4G4S - chains F and G of the 16 polymer chains in the assembly; structure by X-ray diffraction, 2.49 A resolution.

[Chain F]
Protein: Proteasome component PRE5
Organism: Saccharomyces cerevisiae
Notes: EC 3.4.25.1
UniProtKB: P40302 (PSA1_YEAST); residue numbers follow UniProt; this construct covers 1-234
Amino-acid sequence (235 residues; row label = number of the first residue in the row; numbering starts at 0):
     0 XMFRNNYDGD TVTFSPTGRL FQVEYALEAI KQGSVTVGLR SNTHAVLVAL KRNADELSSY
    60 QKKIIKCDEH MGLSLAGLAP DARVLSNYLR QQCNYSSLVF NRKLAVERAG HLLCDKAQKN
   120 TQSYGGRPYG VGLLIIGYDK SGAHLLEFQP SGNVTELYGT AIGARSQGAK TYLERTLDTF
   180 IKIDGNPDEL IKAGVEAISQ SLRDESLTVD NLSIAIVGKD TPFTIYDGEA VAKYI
Differences from the reference sequence: acetylation (0)
Modified / non-standard residues: ACE (acetyl group) at position 0
UniProt features mapped onto this chain:
  - modified residue: S14 (Phosphoserine)
  - cross-link: K191 (Glycyl lysine isopeptide (Lys-Gly) (interchain with G-Cter in ubiquitin))

[Chain G]
Protein: Proteasome component C1
Organism: Saccharomyces cerevisiae
Notes: EC 3.4.25.1
UniProtKB: P21242 (PSA3_YEAST); residues 1-288 here = UniProt positions 1-288
Amino-acid sequence (288 residues; each row starts with the number of its first residue):
     1 MTSIGTGYDL SNSVFSPDGR NFQVEYAVKA VENGTTSIGI KCNDGVVFAV EKLITSKLLV
    61 PQKNVKIQVV DRHIGCVYSG LIPDGRHLVN RGREEAASFK KLYKTPIPIP AFADRLGQYV
   121 QAHTLYNSVR PFGVSTIFGG VDKNGAHLYM LEPSGSYWGY KGAATGKGRQ SAKAELEKLV
   181 DHHPEGLSAR EAVKQAAKII YLAHEDNKEK DFELEISWCS LSETNGLHKF VKGDLLQEAI
   241 DFAQKEINGD DDEDEDDSDN VMSSDDENAP VATNANATTD QEGDIHLE
Not modelled in the structure: 247-288
UniProt features mapped onto this chain:
  - modified residue: T2 (N-acetylthreonine)

[Chain F / chain G interface]
Contacting residue pairs - 65 pairs, chain F then chain G:
  N5(F) with L10(G)
  Y6(F) with I4(G); D9(G), hydrogen bond; L10(G), hydrophobic
  T10(F) with R130(G)
  V11(F) with N127(G); S128(G); V129(G); R130(G)
  T12(F) with L10(G); Q23(G)
  F13(F) with Q23(G), hydrogen bond (backbone-side chain); Y26(G), hydrophobic; A27(G), hydrophobic; R130(G); P131(G)
  S14(F) with Y26(G)
  P15(F) with Y26(G), hydrophobic; K29(G)
  T16(F) with K29(G); N33(G)
  G17(F) with Y26(G); K29(G); A30(G)
  L19(F) with L81(G), hydrophobic; R130(G)
  R39(F) with V60(G)
  H110(F) with R86(G)
  D114(F) with R86(G), salt bridge; N90(G), hydrogen bond
  Q117(F) with P83(G); D84(G), hydrogen bond; H87(G)
  T120(F) with R130(G), hydrogen bond (backbone-side chain)
  Q121(F) with H87(G); H123(G); V129(G); R130(G), hydrogen bond (side chain-backbone); P131(G); F132(G)
  S122(F) with S128(G); V129(G)
  Y123(F) with S128(G), hydrogen bond (backbone-backbone)
  S150(F) with P83(G)
  N152(F) with I82(G); P83(G)
  V153(F) with N64(G)
  T154(F) with L59(G); N64(G)
  E155(F) with L59(G); V60(G), hydrogen bond (backbone-backbone); K63(G); N64(G), hydrogen bond (backbone-side chain)
  L156(F) with L58(G); L59(G), hydrophobic; V60(G)
  Y157(F) with L58(G), hydrogen bond (backbone-backbone); L59(G); V60(G), hydrophobic; P61(G)
  G158(F) with L58(G)
  L172(F) with L58(G)
  E173(F) with S56(G), hydrogen bond; L58(G)
  L176(F) with K57(G)
Interface residues without a listed pair, chain F (35 interface residues in all): C113, K118, G151, T159, K169
Interface residues without a listed pair, chain G (32 interface residues in all): G133

[In short]
The interface between chain F and chain G involves 35 residues on one side and 32 on the other; the contacts
include 11 hydrogen bonds and 1 salt bridge. Among the polar pairs are D114(F)-R86(G), Y6(F)-D9(G) and
F13(F)-Q23(G).
Here chain F is Proteasome component PRE5 and chain G is Proteasome component C1, both from Saccharomyces
cerevisiae. Entry 4G4S (Structure of Proteasome-Pba1-Pba2 Complex) was determined by X-ray diffraction.
